PDB entry 7C99 | electron microscopy, 3.36 A resolution | chains B and E of the 5 polymer chains in the assembly

Chain B:
Protein: Meiotic recombination protein DMC1/LIM15 homolog
From: Homo sapiens
Reference sequence: Q14565 (DMC1_HUMAN); residues 1-340 here = UniProt positions 1-340
Sequence (340 residues; row label = number of the first residue in the row):
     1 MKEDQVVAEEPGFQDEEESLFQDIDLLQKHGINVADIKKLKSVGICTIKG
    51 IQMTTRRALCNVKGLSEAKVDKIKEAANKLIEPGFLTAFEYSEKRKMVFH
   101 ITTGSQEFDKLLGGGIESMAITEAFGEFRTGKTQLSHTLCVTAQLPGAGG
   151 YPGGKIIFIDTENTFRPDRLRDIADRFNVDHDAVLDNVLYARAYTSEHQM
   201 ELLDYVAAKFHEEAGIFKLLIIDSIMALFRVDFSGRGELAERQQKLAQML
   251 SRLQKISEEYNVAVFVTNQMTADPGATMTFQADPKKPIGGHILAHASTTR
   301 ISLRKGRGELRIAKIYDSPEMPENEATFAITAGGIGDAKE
Unresolved in the structure: 1-21, 277-283, 338-340
Bound ions: Ca2+: Glu162 (together with AMP-PNP)
Residues lining bound ligands:
  - AMP-PNP (ANP; phosphoaminophosphonic acid-adenylate ester), molecule 1: Phe128, Arg129, Thr130, Gly131, Lys132, Thr133, Gln134, Glu162, Arg169, Glu309, Arg311, Ile330, Thr331, Ala332
  - AMP-PNP (ANP), molecule 2: Ala294, His295, Ser297, Asp317, Ser318, Pro319, Glu320, Met321, Pro322, Glu323
Curated features (UniProtKB/Swiss-Prot):
  - binding site (ATP): Gly126 to Thr133
  - binding site (dsDNA): Arg230, Arg236, Arg242
  - binding site (ssDNA): Arg230, Phe233, Arg236, Arg242, Arg311
What the authors report for this chain:
  - binding site for the 9-nt DNA strand: Arg242, Gln244
  - specificity-determining residues: Gln244, Pro274, Gly275

Chain E:
Molecule: 9-nt DNA strand
Sequence (9 nucleotides; each row starts with the number of its first residue):
     1 AAAAAAAAA

Interface between chain B and chain E:
Residue-residue contacts - 5 pairs, chain B then chain E:
  Arg236(B) - DA6(E)  base contact
  Arg236(B) - DA7(E)  salt bridge to the phosphate
  Gly237(B) - DA8(E)  sugar contact
  Pro274(B) - DA3(E)  base contact
  Gly275(B) - DA4(E)  base contact

Overview:
4 residues of chain B and 5 residues of chain E are in contact; the contacts include 1 salt bridge. The
salt-bridged pair is Arg236(B)-DA7(E). Ligands of chain B: AMP-PNP. From the paper: a binding site for the
9-nt DNA strand at Arg242(B) and Gln244(B); specificity determinants Gln244(B), Pro274(B) and Gly275(B).
Chain B is Meiotic recombination protein DMC1/LIM15 homolog (Homo sapiens) and chain E is a 9-nt DNA strand;
the structure, Human DMC1 post-synaptic complexes with mismatched dsDNA, was determined by electron microscopy
together with 7C9C, 7C98, 7C9A and 7CGY from the same study.
